PDB entry 8ABM | electron microscopy, 2.80 A resolution | chains N and S of the 20 polymer chains in the assembly

[Chain N]
Protein: Cytochrome b
Source organism: Yarrowia lipolytica
UniProt: Q9B6D0 (CYB_YARLI); residue numbers follow UniProt; this construct covers 1-385
Chain sequence (385 residues; row label = number of the first residue in the row):
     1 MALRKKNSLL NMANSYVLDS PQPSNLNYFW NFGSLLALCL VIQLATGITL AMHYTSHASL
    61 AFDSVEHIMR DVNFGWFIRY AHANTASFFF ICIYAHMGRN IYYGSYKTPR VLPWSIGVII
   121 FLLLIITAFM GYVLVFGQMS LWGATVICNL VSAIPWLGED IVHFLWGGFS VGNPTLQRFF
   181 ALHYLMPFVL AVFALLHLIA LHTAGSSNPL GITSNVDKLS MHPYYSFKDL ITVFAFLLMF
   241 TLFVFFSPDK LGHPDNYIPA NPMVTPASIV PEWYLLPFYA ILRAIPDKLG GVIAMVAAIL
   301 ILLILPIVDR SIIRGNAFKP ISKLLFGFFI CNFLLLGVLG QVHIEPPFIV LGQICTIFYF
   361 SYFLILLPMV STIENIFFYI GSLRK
Disordered / not traced: 384-385
Swiss-Prot annotation at these positions:
  - binding site (heme b): H82, H96, H183, H197
  - binding site (a ubiquinone): H202
Metal / ion sites: heme Fe site 1: H82, H183; heme Fe site 2: H96, H197
Residues lining bound ligands:
  - heme (HEM), molecule 1: W30, G33, S34, L36, A37, L40, F89, I93, H96, M97, R99, N100, S105, R110, P113, W114, G117, V118, I120, F121, A194, H197, L198, L201, S206, S207
  - heme (HEM), molecule 2: L40, Q43, L44, G47, I48, L50, A51, Y54, V65, R79, H82, A83, A86, F89, L124, T127, A128, G131, Y132, L134, V135, F180, H183, Y184, P187, L190, Y274
  - 1,2-diacyl-sn-glycero-3-phosphocholine (PC1): N27, F29, Y94, A95, G98, R99, Y102, Y103, P209, L210, A317, K323, F326, G327, I330, C331, F333
  - phosphatidylethanolamine (PTY), molecule 1: S34, A37, L38, H222, P223, S226, F227, D229, L230, V233, F234
  - phosphatidylethanolamine (PTY), molecule 2: I42, F74, F77, F234, L237, F240, F245

[Chain S]
Protein: Cytochrome b-c1 complex subunit 8
Source organism: Yarrowia lipolytica
UniProt: Q6C387 (Q6C387_YARLI); residues 3-95 here correspond to UniProt positions 1-93 (UniProt number = residue number - 2)
Chain sequence (93 residues; row label = number of the first residue in the row):
     3 MGGNGHYMGW WGHMGSPPQK GIAGYTISPF AARPFAGVVH AAIFNTFRRT KNQALFVILP
    63 VSFFYYVWTQ ASEKNEWLYT KAGRHELAKA LAE
Disordered / not traced: 3-8, 94-95
Residues lining bound ligands: 1,2-diacyl-sn-glycero-3-phosphocholine (PC1): Q55, F58, V59, V63

[Interface between chain N and chain S]
Pairs across the interface (55):
  S15(N) - W12(S)
  D19(N) - W12(S)
  D19(N) - W13(S)  hydrogen bond (backbone-side chain)
  S20(N) - W12(S)
  P21(N) - M10(S)
  P21(N) - W12(S)
  P21(N) - W13(S)  hydrophobic
  P21(N) - M16(S)  hydrophobic
  P109(N) - Y9(S)  hydrophobic
  H202(N) - M10(S)
  H202(N) - W12(S)
  T203(N) - M10(S)  hydrogen bond (backbone-backbone)
  A204(N) - M10(S)
  N215(N) - Y9(S)  hydrogen bond (side chain-backbone)
  N215(N) - M10(S)
  N215(N) - M16(S)
  N215(N) - S18(S)
  V216(N) - S18(S)
  V216(N) - Q21(S)  hydrogen bond (backbone-side chain)
  K218(N) - M10(S)
  K218(N) - W13(S)
  K218(N) - M16(S)
  L219(N) - W13(S)
  S220(N) - W13(S)
  P320(N) - F58(S)
  K323(N) - Q55(S)  hydrogen bond
  K323(N) - F58(S)
  L324(N) - F58(S)  hydrophobic
  G327(N) - P62(S)
  F328(N) - P62(S)  hydrophobic
  F328(N) - F65(S)  hydrophobic
  F328(N) - F66(S)  hydrophobic
  C331(N) - P62(S)  hydrophobic
  C331(N) - V63(S)  hydrophobic
  C331(N) - F66(S)  hydrophobic
  N332(N) - F66(S)
  L335(N) - F66(S)  hydrophobic
  L335(N) - V69(S)  hydrophobic
  V338(N) - W70(S)  hydrophobic
  V342(N) - W70(S)  hydrophobic
  E345(N) - N77(S)  hydrogen bond
  E345(N) - Y81(S)
  P346(N) - N77(S)  hydrogen bond (backbone-side chain)
  P346(N) - L80(S)
  P346(N) - Y81(S)
  P346(N) - L89(S)  hydrophobic
  P346(N) - A92(S)  hydrophobic
  P347(N) - A73(S)
  P347(N) - N77(S)
  F348(N) - W70(S)  hydrophobic
  F348(N) - A73(S)  hydrophobic
  F348(N) - S74(S)
  F348(N) - N77(S)
  L351(N) - V69(S)  hydrophobic
  L351(N) - A73(S)  hydrophobic
Other interface residues (no listed pair), chain N (30 interface residues in all): G205, L339
Other interface residues (no listed pair), chain S (27 interface residues in all): G17, P19, L61, K76, L93

[In short]
Chain N and chain S form an interface of 30 and 27 residues respectively, with 7 hydrogen bonds. Among the
polar pairs are D19(N)-W13(S), N215(N)-Y9(S) and V216(N)-Q21(S). 1,2-diacyl-sn-glycero-3-phosphocholine is
bound between chain N and chain S. Chain N binds phosphatidylethanolamine and heme.
Chain N is Cytochrome b and chain S is Cytochrome b-c1 complex subunit 8, both from Yarrowia lipolytica; the
structure, Complex III2 from Yarrowia lipolytica, apo, b-position, was determined by electron microscopy (same
publication as 8AB6, 8AB7, 8AB8, 8AB9, 8ABA, 8ABB and 11 further entries).
